1JVQ - chains I and D of the 4 polymer chains in the assembly; structure by X-ray diffraction, 2.60 A resolution.

[Chain I]
Name: Antithrombin-III
From: Homo sapiens
Reference sequence: P01008 (ANT3_HUMAN); residues 1-432 here correspond to UniProt positions 33-464 (UniProt number = residue number + 32)
Sequence (432 residues; row label = number of the first residue in the row):
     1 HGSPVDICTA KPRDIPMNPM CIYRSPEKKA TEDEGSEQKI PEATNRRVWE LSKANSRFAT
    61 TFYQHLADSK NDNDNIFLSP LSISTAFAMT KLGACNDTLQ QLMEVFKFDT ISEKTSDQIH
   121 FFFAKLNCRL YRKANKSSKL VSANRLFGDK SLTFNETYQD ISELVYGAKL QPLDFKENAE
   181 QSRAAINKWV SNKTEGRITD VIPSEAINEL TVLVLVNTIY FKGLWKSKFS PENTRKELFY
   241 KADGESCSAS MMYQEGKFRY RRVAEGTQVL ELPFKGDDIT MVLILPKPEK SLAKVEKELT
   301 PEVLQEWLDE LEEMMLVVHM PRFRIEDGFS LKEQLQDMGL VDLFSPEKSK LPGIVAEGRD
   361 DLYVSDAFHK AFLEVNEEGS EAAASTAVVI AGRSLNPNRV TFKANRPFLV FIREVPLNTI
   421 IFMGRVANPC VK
Not modelled in the structure: 1-4, 28-41, 381-383, 432
Disulfide bonds: C8-C128, C21-C95, C247-C430
Ligand contacts:
  - N-acetylglucosamine (NAG; 2-acetamido-2-deoxy-beta-D-glucopyranose): N18, P19, M20, N155, T157, G353, A356, E357
  - 2-acetamido-2-deoxy-alpha-D-glucopyranose (NDG), molecule 1: N18, P19, M20
  - 2-acetamido-2-deoxy-alpha-D-glucopyranose (NDG), molecule 2: C21, C95, N96
UniProt features mapped onto this chain:
  - binding site (heparin): W49, R129, R145
  - site: R393, S394 (Reactive bond)
  - modified residue: T31 (Phosphothreonine), S36 (Phosphoserine)
  - glycosylation (N-linked (GlcNAc...) asparagine): N96, N135, N155 (complex), N192

[Chain D]
Name: exogenous Cholecystokinin tetrapeptide
Notes: fragment: Cholecystokinin peptide
Sequence (5 residues; row label = number of the first residue in the row):
     9 WMDFX
Modified / non-standard residues: NH2 (amino group) at position 13

[Interface between chain I and chain D]
Contacting residue pairs (30; chain I residue first):
  F87(I) with M10(D), hydrophobic
  T90(I) with M10(D), hydrogen bond; F12(D)
  V201(I) with W9(D), hydrogen bond (backbone-side chain)
  I202(I) with W9(D), hydrophobic
  A206(I) with W9(D), hydrophobic
  T211(I) with D11(D), hydrogen bond; F12(D)
  V212(I) with F12(D), hydrogen bond (backbone-backbone)
  L213(I) with M10(D); D11(D); F12(D), hydrogen bond (backbone-backbone)
  V214(I) with M10(D)
  L215(I) with W9(D); M10(D), hydrogen bond (backbone-backbone); F12(D), hydrophobic
  V216(I) with W9(D), hydrophobic
  L351(I) with F12(D), hydrophobic
  I354(I) with F12(D), hydrophobic
  L362(I) with F12(D), hydrophobic
  Y363(I) with F12(D); NH2_13(D), hydrogen bond (backbone-backbone)
  V364(I) with M10(D), hydrophobic; D11(D); F12(D), hydrophobic
  S365(I) with D11(D), hydrogen bond (backbone-backbone)
  D366(I) with M10(D); D11(D), hydrogen bond (backbone-backbone)
  A367(I) with W9(D)
  F368(I) with W9(D), hydrogen bond (backbone-backbone)
Other interface residues (no listed pair), chain I (24 interface residues in all): A86, P203, I207, L210

[Overview]
24 residues of chain I face 5 of chain D across their interface; the contacts include 10 hydrogen bonds. Polar
contacts include T90(I)-M10(D), V201(I)-W9(D) and T211(I)-D11(D). Bound to chain I:
2-acetamido-2-deoxy-alpha-D-glucopyranose and N-acetylglucosamine. UniProt lists 3 heparin-binding residues on
chain I.
Here chain I is Antithrombin-III (Homo sapiens) and chain D is exogenous Cholecystokinin tetrapeptide. Entry
1JVQ (Crystal structure at 2.6A of the ternary complex between antithrombin, a P14-P8 reactive loop peptide,
and ...) was determined by X-ray diffraction.
